Entry 6XNX (electron microscopy, 2.70 A resolution); this record covers chains A and C of the 10 polymer chains in the assembly.

Chain A (and C):
Name: V(D)J recombination-activating protein 1
From: Mus musculus
Notes: EC 3.1.-.-, 2.3.2.27; chain C of this document is another copy of the same molecule, construct and numbering; everything in this record applies to it too
UniProtKB: P15919 (RAG1_MOUSE); numbering as in UniProt (aligned over 261-1008)
Chain sequence (750 residues; row label = number of the first residue in the row):
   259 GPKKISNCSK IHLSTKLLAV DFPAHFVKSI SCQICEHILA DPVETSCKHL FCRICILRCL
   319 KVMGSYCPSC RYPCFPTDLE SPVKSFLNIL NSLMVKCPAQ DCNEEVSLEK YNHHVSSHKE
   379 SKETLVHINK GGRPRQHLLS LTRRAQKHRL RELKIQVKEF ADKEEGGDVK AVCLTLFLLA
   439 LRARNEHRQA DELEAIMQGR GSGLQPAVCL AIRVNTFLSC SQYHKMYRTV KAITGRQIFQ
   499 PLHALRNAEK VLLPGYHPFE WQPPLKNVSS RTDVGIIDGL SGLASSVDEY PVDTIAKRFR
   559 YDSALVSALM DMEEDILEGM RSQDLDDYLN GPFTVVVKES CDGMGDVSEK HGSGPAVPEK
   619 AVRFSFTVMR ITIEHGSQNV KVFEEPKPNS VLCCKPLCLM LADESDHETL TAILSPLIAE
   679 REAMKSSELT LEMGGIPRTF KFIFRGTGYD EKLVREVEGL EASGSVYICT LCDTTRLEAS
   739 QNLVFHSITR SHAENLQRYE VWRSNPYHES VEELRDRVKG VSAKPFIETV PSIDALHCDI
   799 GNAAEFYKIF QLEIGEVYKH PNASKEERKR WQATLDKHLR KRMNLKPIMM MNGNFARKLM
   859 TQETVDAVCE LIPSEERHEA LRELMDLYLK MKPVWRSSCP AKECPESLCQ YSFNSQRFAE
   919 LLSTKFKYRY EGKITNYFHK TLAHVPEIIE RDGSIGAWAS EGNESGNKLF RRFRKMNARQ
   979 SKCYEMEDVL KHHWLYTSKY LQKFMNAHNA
Not modelled in the structure: 259-459 (chain C: 259-459, 1008)
Sequence notes: expression tag (259-260); engineered mutation V649 (Glu in P15919), M848 (Arg in P15919)
Swiss-Prot annotation at these positions:
  - zinc finger: C290 to R329 (RING-type), L351 to K380 (RAG1-type)
  - DNA-binding region: G389 to Q456 (NBD)
  - binding site (Zn(2+)): C266, H270, C290, C293, H295, C305, H307, C310, C313, C325, C328, C355, C360, H372, H376
  - binding site (a divalent metal cation): D600, D708, E962
  - site: W893 (Essential for DNA hairpin formation, participates in base-stacking interactions near the cleavage site)
Ion coordination: Mg2+ site 1: G601 (shared with 1 residue of chain y); Mg2+ site 2: E662, D708 (shared with 1 residue of chain I); Zn2+: C727, C730, H937, H942
What the authors report for this chain:
  - Mg2+ coordination: D708
  - binding site for 12RSS integration strand DNA: M847, M848
  - conformationally variable residues (side-chain flip): V649, M848
  - mutagenesis - E649V/R848M: increased catalytic activity on disintegration

Interface between chain A and chain C:
Contacting residue pairs - 76 pairs, chain A then chain C:
  S460(A) - R494(C)  hydrogen bond
  L462(A) - V488(C)  hydrophobic
  L462(A) - T492(C)
  V466(A) - T487(C)
  V466(A) - I491(C)  hydrophobic
  I470(A) - M484(C)  hydrophobic
  I470(A) - T487(C)
  I470(A) - V488(C)  hydrophobic
  N473(A) - Q480(C)
  N473(A) - K483(C)  hydrogen bond (backbone-side chain)
  T474(A) - L476(C)
  T474(A) - Q480(C)
  T474(A) - K483(C)
  F475(A) - Q480(C)
  L476(A) - T474(C)
  L476(A) - L476(C)  hydrophobic
  Q480(A) - N473(C)
  Q480(A) - T474(C)
  Q480(A) - F475(C)
  K483(A) - N473(C)  hydrogen bond (side chain-backbone)
  K483(A) - T474(C)
  K483(A) - M1003(C)
  M484(A) - I470(C)  hydrophobic
  M484(A) - M484(C)  hydrophobic
  M484(A) - F497(C)  hydrophobic
  R486(A) - M1003(C)
  R486(A) - H1006(C)  hydrogen bond
  T487(A) - I470(C)
  T487(A) - F1002(C)
  T487(A) - M1003(C)  hydrogen bond (side chain-backbone)
  V488(A) - I470(C)  hydrophobic
  A490(A) - A1005(C)
  A490(A) - H1006(C)
  I491(A) - G461(C)
  I491(A) - L462(C)  hydrophobic
  I491(A) - V466(C)  hydrophobic
  I491(A) - A1005(C)  hydrophobic
  T492(A) - G461(C)
  T492(A) - L462(C)
  R494(A) - R494(C)
  R494(A) - I496(C)
  I496(A) - I496(C)  hydrophobic
  F497(A) - M484(C)  hydrophobic
  F497(A) - F497(C)  hydrophobic
  E607(A) - R838(C)  salt bridge
  E607(A) - K844(C)
  H609(A) - N842(C)
  H609(A) - L843(C)
  H609(A) - K844(C)  hydrogen bond (side chain-backbone)
  H609(A) - I846(C)
  G610(A) - N842(C)  hydrogen bond (backbone-backbone)
  S611(A) - N842(C)
  A614(A) - R838(C)
  E617(A) - K844(C)  salt bridge
  R838(A) - E607(C)  salt bridge
  R838(A) - A614(C)
  R838(A) - K980(C)
  N842(A) - H609(C)
  N842(A) - G610(C)  hydrogen bond (backbone-backbone)
  N842(A) - S611(C)
  K844(A) - E607(C)  hydrogen bond (side chain-backbone)
  K844(A) - H609(C)  hydrogen bond (backbone-side chain)
  I846(A) - H609(C)
  K856(A) - H609(C)
  R970(A) - M974(C)  hydrogen bond
  M974(A) - R970(C)
  M974(A) - M974(C)  hydrophobic
  K980(A) - R838(C)
  F1002(A) - T487(C)  hydrogen bond (backbone-side chain)
  F1002(A) - I491(C)  hydrophobic
  M1003(A) - K483(C)
  M1003(A) - R486(C)
  M1003(A) - T487(C)
  A1005(A) - A490(C)
  H1006(A) - R486(C)  hydrogen bond
  H1006(A) - A490(C)
Other interface residues (no listed pair), chain A (43 interface residues in all): G461, K608, L843, N850, F853
Other interface residues (no listed pair), chain C (42 interface residues in all): S460, K608, E617, N850, F853

Overview:
The interface between chain A and chain C involves 43 residues on one side and 42 on the other; the contacts
include 13 hydrogen bonds and 3 salt bridges. Polar pairs include E607(A)-R838(C), E617(A)-K844(C) and
S460(A)-R494(C). From the paper: a binding site for 12RSS integration strand DNA at M847(A) and M848(A);
E649V/R848M of chain A increase catalytic activity on disintegration.
Chain A and chain C are both V(D)J recombination-activating protein 1 (Mus musculus); the structure, Structure
of RAG1 (R848M/E649V)-RAG2-DNA Strand Transfer Complex (Dynamic-Form), was determined by electron microscopy
(same publication as 6XNY and 6XNZ).
